Entry 4GLY (X-ray diffraction, 1.52 A resolution); this record covers chains A and B.

# Chain A
Molecule: Urokinase-type plasminogen activator
Organism: Homo sapiens
Notes: EC 3.4.21.73; fragment: catalytic domain, urokinase-type plasminogen activator
UniProtKB: P00749 (UROK_HUMAN); the construct lacks a stretch of the UniProt sequence and is renumbered around it, so the offset changes along the chain: 16-37 = UniProt 179-200; 38-60 = UniProt 205-227; 63-97 = UniProt 234-268; 98-110 = UniProt 271-283; 5 more segments
Sequence (245 residues; numbered 16 to 242 plus 19 insertion-coded residues; 1 number in that range is skipped by the numbering (no residue carries it; nothing is unmodelled there); the number before each row is that of its first residue; a row labelled like 37A-37D holds insertion residues (37A, then the next letters in order)):
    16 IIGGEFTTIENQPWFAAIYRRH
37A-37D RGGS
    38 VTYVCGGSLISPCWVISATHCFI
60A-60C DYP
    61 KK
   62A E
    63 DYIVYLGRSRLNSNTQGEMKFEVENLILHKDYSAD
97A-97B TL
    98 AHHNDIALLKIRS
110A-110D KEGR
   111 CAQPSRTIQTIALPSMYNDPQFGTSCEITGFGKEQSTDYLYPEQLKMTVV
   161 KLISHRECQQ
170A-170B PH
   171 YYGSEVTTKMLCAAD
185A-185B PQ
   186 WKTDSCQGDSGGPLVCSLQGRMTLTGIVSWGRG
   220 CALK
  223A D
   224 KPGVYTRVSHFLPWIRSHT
Differences from the reference sequence: engineered mutation Ala122 (Cys299 in P00749), Gln145 (Asn322 in P00749)
Disulfides: Cys42-Cys58, Cys50-Cys111, Cys136-Cys201, Cys168-Cys182, Cys191-Cys220
Bound ions: Na+ site 1: Glu25, Ser71; Na+ site 2 near Ser48 (its only coordinating residue here)
UniProt features mapped onto this chain:
  - active site (Charge relay system): His57, Asp102, Ser195
  - modified residue: Ser146 (Phosphoserine)

# Chain B
Molecule: Bicyclic peptide inhibitor UK504
Sequence (14 residues; each row starts with the number of its first residue):
     1 CCLGRGCENHRCLX
Modified residues: NH2 (amino group) at position 14
Disulfides: Cys1-Cys12, Cys2-Cys7

# Interface between chain A and chain B
Contacting residue pairs - 45 pairs, chain A then chain B:
  Arg35(A) - Asn9(B)  hydrogen bond
  Val41(A) - Glu8(B)
  Val41(A) - Asn9(B)
  Cys42(A) - Glu8(B)
  His57(A) - Gly6(B)  hydrogen bond (side chain-backbone)
  His57(A) - Cys7(B)
  His57(A) - Glu8(B)  salt bridge
  His57(A) - His10(B)
  Cys58(A) - Asn9(B)  hydrogen bond (backbone-side chain)
  Ile60(A) - His10(B)
  Asp60A(A) - Asn9(B)
  Asp60A(A) - His10(B)
  Asp60A(A) - Arg11(B)  salt bridge
  Tyr60B(A) - Asn9(B)
  Tyr60B(A) - Arg11(B)
  Tyr64(A) - Asn9(B)  hydrogen bond
  Asp97(A) - Cys2(B)  hydrogen bond (backbone-side chain)
  Asp97(A) - His10(B)  salt bridge
  Thr97A(A) - Cys1(B)
  Thr97A(A) - Cys2(B)
  Thr97A(A) - Leu3(B)  hydrogen bond (backbone-backbone)
  Leu97B(A) - Leu3(B)
  His99(A) - Cys2(B)
  His99(A) - Gly6(B)  hydrogen bond (side chain-backbone)
  Asp189(A) - Arg5(B)  salt bridge
  Ser190(A) - Arg5(B)  hydrogen bond
  Gln192(A) - Arg5(B)
  Gln192(A) - Glu8(B)
  Gly193(A) - Glu8(B)  hydrogen bond (backbone-side chain)
  Asp194(A) - Glu8(B)
  Ser195(A) - Arg5(B)
  Ser195(A) - Gly6(B)
  Ser195(A) - Glu8(B)  hydrogen bond
  Ser214(A) - Gly6(B)
  Trp215(A) - Arg5(B)
  Gly216(A) - Gly4(B)
  Gly216(A) - Arg5(B)  hydrogen bond (backbone-backbone)
  Arg217(A) - Leu3(B)
  Arg217(A) - Gly4(B)
  Arg217(A) - Arg5(B)  hydrogen bond (backbone-side chain)
  Gly218(A) - Arg5(B)  hydrogen bond (backbone-side chain)
  Cys220(A) - Arg5(B)
  Lys224(A) - Arg5(B)
  Pro225(A) - Arg5(B)
  Gly226(A) - Arg5(B)
Also at the interface, not in a pair above, chain A (33 interface residues in all): Phe59, Tyr151, Tyr172, Cys191, Ala221
Also at the interface, not in a pair above, chain B (12 interface residues in all): Cys12

# Summary
33 residues of chain A face 12 of chain B across their interface, with 13 hydrogen bonds and 4 salt bridges.
Polar pairs include His57(A)-Glu8(B), Asp60A(A)-Arg11(B) and Asp97(A)-His10(B). UniProt lists 3 active-site
residues on chain A.
Chain A is Urokinase-type plasminogen activator (Homo sapiens) and chain B is Bicyclic peptide inhibitor
UK504; the structure, Human urokinase-type plasminogen activator uPA in complex with the two-disulfide bridge
peptide UK504, was determined by X-ray diffraction.
